PDB entry 8WC5 | electron microscopy, 3.30 A resolution | chains A and R of the 5 polymer chains in the assembly

[Chain A]
Protein: Guanine nucleotide-binding protein G(s) subunit alpha isoforms short
From: Homo sapiens
Sequence (362 residues; each row starts with the number of its first residue; numbering starts at 0):
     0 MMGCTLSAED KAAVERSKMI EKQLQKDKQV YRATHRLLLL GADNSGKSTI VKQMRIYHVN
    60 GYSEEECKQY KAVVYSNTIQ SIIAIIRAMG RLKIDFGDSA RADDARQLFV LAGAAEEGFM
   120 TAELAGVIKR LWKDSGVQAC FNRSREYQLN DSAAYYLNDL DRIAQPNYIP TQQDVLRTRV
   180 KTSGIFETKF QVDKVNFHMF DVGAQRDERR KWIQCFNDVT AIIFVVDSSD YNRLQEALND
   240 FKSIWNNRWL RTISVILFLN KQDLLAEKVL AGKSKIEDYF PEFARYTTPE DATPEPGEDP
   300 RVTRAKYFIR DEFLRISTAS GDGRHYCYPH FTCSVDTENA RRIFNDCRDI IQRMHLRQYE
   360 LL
Unresolved in the structure: 0-3, 51-179, 272, 289

[Chain R]
Protein: Trace amine-associated receptor 1
From: Mus musculus
Reference sequence: Q923Y8 (TAAR1_MOUSE); numbering as in UniProt (aligned over 1-332)
Sequence (332 residues; row label = number of the first residue in the row):
     1 MHLCHAITNI SHRNSDWSRE VQASLYSLMS LIILATLVGN LIVIISISHF KQLHTPTNWL
    61 LHSMAIVDFL LGCLIMPCSM VRTVERCWYF GEILCKVHTS TDIMLSSASI FHLAFISIDR
   121 YCAVCDPLRY KAKINISTIL VMILVSWSLP AVYAFGMIFL ELNLKGVEEL YRSQVSDLGG
   181 CSPFFSKVSG VLAFMTSFYI PGSVMLFVYY RIYFIAKGQA RSINRTNVQV GLEGKSQAPQ
   241 SKETKAAKTL GIMVGVFLVC WCPFFLCTVL DPFLGYVIPP SLNDALYWFG YLNSALNPMV
   301 YAFFYPWFRR ALKMVLLGKI FQKDSSRSKL FL
Unresolved in the structure: 1-30, 224-243, 310-332
Curated features (UniProtKB/Swiss-Prot):
  - region: Gln174 to Phe185 (Extracellular Loop 2 (ECL2))
  - binding site (2-phenylethylamine): Asp102
  - glycosylation: Asn9 (N-linked (GlcNAc...) asparagine)
  - mutagenesis: Asp102 (D102A: Abolished activation of G(s) G alpha proteins in response to agonist-binding), Ile103 (I103A: Reduced activation of G(q)/G(11) and G(s) G alpha proteins in response to agonist-binding), Ser106 (S106A: Reduced activation of G(s) G alpha proteins in response to beta-phenylethylamine-binding. Does not affect activation of G(q) G alpha proteins in response to cyclohexylamine-binding), Tyr153 (Y153A: Reduced activation of G(s) G alpha proteins in response to beta-phenylethylamine-binding. Does not affect activation of G(q) G alpha proteins in response to cyclohexylamine-binding), Pro183 (P183A: Reduced activation of G(s) G alpha proteins in response to beta-phenylethylamine-binding. Does not affect activation of G(q) G alpha proteins in response to cyclohexylamine-binding), Phe185 (F185A: Reduced activation of G(q)/G(11) and G(s) G alpha proteins in response to agonist-binding), Trp261 (W261A: Abolished activation of G alpha proteins in response to 3-iodothyronamine-binding), Phe264 (F264A: Abolished activation of G alpha proteins in response to 3-iodothyronamine-binding), Phe265 (F265A: Reduced activation of G(q)/G(11) and G(s) G alpha proteins in response to agonist-binding), Tyr287 (Y287A: Reduced activation of Taar1 in response to agonist-binding), Tyr291 (Y291A: Abolished activation of G(s) G alpha proteins in response to beta-phenylethylamine-binding. Does not affect activation of G(q) G alpha proteins in response to cyclohexylamine-binding)
Cystine bridges: Cys95-Cys181
Ligand contacts: tetramethylammonium ion (TMA): Asp102, Ser106, Trp261, Phe264, Tyr287, Tyr291

[How chain A and chain R interact]
Contacting residue pairs - 32 pairs, chain A then chain R:
  Gln28(A) - Ala132(R)
  Gln28(A) - Asn135(R)  hydrogen bond
  Arg31(A) - Pro56(R)
  Arg31(A) - Lys131(R)  hydrogen bond (side chain-backbone)
  Ala32(A) - Ala132(R)  hydrophobic
  His34(A) - Leu128(R)  hydrogen bond (side chain-backbone)
  Asp192(A) - Arg129(R)  hydrogen bond (backbone-side chain)
  Val194(A) - Arg129(R)
  Phe343(A) - Leu128(R)  hydrophobic
  Cys346(A) - Leu128(R)
  Arg347(A) - Cys125(R)
  Asp348(A) - Gln219(R)
  Ile350(A) - Pro127(R)
  Ile350(A) - Leu128(R)  hydrophobic
  Gln351(A) - Val124(R)  hydrogen bond (side chain-backbone)
  Gln351(A) - Pro127(R)
  Gln351(A) - Ile215(R)
  Gln351(A) - Gln219(R)
  Arg352(A) - Gln219(R)  hydrogen bond
  Arg352(A) - Ser222(R)
  His354(A) - Ala123(R)  hydrogen bond (side chain-backbone)
  Gln357(A) - Trp307(R)
  Tyr358(A) - Ala123(R)
  Tyr358(A) - Val124(R)  hydrophobic
  Tyr358(A) - Tyr305(R)
  Glu359(A) - Lys245(R)
  Glu359(A) - Thr249(R)
  Glu359(A) - Pro306(R)
  Leu360(A) - Lys245(R)
  Leu360(A) - Ala246(R)  hydrogen bond (backbone-backbone)
  Leu360(A) - Thr249(R)
  Leu361(A) - Ala220(R)  hydrophobic
Other interface residues (no listed pair), chain A (21 interface residues in all): Phe196, Leu355
Other interface residues (no listed pair), chain R (27 interface residues in all): Arg120, Tyr130, Ile134, Ile212, Ala216, Leu250, Phe304

[Summary]
21 residues of chain A face 27 of chain R across their interface, with 8 hydrogen bonds. Polar contacts
include Gln28(A)-Asn135(R), Arg31(A)-Lys131(R) and His34(A)-Leu128(R). Ligands of chain R: tetramethylammonium
ion. Curated annotation (UniProt) lists residue binding 2-phenylethylamine Asp102(R) and 11 mutagenesis sites
on chain R.
Chain A is Guanine nucleotide-binding protein G(s) subunit alpha isoforms short (Homo sapiens) and chain R is
Trace amine-associated receptor 1 (Mus musculus); the structure, Cryo-EM structure of the TMA-bound mTAAR1-Gs
complex, was determined by electron microscopy together with 8WC3, 8WC4, 8WC6, 8WC7, 8WC8, 8WC9, 8WCA and 8WCB
from the same study.
